PDB entry 7P81 | X-ray diffraction, 2.79 A resolution | chains E and M of the 24 polymer chains in the assembly

[Chain E (and M)]
Protein: ATP-dependent Clp protease proteolytic subunit
From: Bacillus subtilis (strain 168)
Notes: EC 3.4.21.92; chain M of this document is another copy of the same molecule, construct and numbering; everything in this record applies to it too
Reference sequence: P80244 (CLPP_BACSU); residues 1-191 here correspond to UniProt positions 2-192 (UniProt number = residue number + 1)
Amino-acid sequence (199 residues; each row starts with the number of its first residue):
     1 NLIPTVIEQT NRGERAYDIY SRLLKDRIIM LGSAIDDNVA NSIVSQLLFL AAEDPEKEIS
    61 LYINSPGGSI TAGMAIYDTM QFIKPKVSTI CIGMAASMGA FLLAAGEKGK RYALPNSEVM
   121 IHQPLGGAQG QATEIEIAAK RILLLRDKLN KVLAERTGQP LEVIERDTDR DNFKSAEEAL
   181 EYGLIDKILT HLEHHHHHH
Disordered / not traced: 1-2, 10-13, 126-135, 191-199 (chain M: 1-2, 9-15, 125-137, 191-199)
Sequence notes: expression tag (192-199)
Curated features (UniProtKB/Swiss-Prot):
  - active site: Ser97 (Nucleophile), His122

[Chain E / chain M interface]
Residue-residue contacts - 5 pairs, chain E then chain M:
  Arg166(E) with Arg170(M)
  Asp169(E) with Arg170(M), salt bridge
  Arg170(E) with Arg166(M), hydrogen bond (side chain-backbone); Asp169(M), salt bridge; Arg170(M)
Interface residues without a listed pair, chain E (4 interface residues in all): Leu125
Interface residues without a listed pair, chain M (4 interface residues in all): Asp171

[In short]
Chain E and chain M each contribute 4 residues to their interface, with 1 hydrogen bond and 2 salt bridges.
Polar pairs include Asp169(E)-Arg170(M) and Arg170(E)-Arg166(M). Curated annotation (UniProt) lists
active-site residues Ser97(E) and His122(E) on chain E.
Chain E and chain M are both ATP-dependent Clp protease proteolytic subunit (Bacillus subtilis (strain 168));
the structure, Crystal structure of ClpP from Bacillus subtilis in complex with ADEP2 (compact state), was
determined by X-ray diffraction (same publication as 7FEP, 7FEQ, 7FER, 7FES and 7P80).
